8VJ7 - chains C and D of the 4 polymer chains in the assembly; structure by electron microscopy, 4.85 A resolution (low resolution: residue-level contacts below are approximate; hydrogen-bond / salt-bridge calls are withheld).

Chain C (and D):
Name: Isoform Flip of Glutamate receptor 2
Source organism: Rattus norvegicus
Notes: chain D of this document is another copy of the same molecule, construct and numbering; everything in this record applies to it too
UniProtKB: P19491 (GRIA2_RAT), isoform P19491-2; aligned to UniProt positions 25-821 over residues 10-821 (the alignment contains insertions or deletions, so no single offset holds)
Sequence (797 residues; each row starts with the number of its first residue; note: 15 numbers in that range are skipped by the numbering (no residue carries them; nothing is unmodelled there)):
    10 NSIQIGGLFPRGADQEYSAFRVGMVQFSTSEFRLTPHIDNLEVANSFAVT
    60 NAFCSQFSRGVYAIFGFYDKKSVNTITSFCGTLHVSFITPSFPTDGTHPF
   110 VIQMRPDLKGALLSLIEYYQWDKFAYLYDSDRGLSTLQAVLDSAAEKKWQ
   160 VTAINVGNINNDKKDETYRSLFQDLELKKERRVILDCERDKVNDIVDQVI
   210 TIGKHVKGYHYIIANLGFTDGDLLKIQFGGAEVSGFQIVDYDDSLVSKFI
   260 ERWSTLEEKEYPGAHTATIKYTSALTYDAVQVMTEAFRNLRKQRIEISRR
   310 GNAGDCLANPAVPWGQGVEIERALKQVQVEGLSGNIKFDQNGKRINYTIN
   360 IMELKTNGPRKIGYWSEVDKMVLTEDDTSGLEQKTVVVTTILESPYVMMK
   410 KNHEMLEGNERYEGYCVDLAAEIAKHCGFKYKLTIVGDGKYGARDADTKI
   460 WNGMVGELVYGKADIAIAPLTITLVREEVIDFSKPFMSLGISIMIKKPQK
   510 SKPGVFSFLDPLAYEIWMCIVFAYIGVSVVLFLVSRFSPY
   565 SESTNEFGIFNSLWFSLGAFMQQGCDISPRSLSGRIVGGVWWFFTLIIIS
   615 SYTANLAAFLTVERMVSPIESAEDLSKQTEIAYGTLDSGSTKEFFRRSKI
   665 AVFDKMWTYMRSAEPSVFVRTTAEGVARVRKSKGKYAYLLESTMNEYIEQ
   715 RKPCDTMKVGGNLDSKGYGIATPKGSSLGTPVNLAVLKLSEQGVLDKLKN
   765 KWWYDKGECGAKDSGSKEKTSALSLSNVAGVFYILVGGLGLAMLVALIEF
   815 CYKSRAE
Disordered / not traced: 821 (chain D: 820-821)
Construct notes: conflict E241 (Asn256 in P19491), L382 (Val397 in P19491), E384 (Gly405 in P19491), D385 (Asn406 in P19491), Q392 (Asn413 in P19491)
Swiss-Prot annotation at these positions:
  - glycosylation: N355 (N-linked (GlcNAc...) asparagine)
Disulfides: C63-C315
Ligand contacts:
  - A1AB5 (4-[(5S,8R)-8-methyl-6,7,8,9-tetrahydro-2H,5H-[1,3]dioxolo[4,5-h][2,3]benzodiazepin-5-yl]aniline): P512, S516, F517, D519, P520, Y616, N619, L620, F623, L787, N791, V792
  - glutamic acid (GLU): Y450, G451, P478, L479, T480, R485, I500, L650, S652, G653, S654, T655, E705, Y732
From the paper describing this entry:
  - mutagenesis - L483Y: increased stability (from molecular simulation)

Interface between chain C and chain D:
Contacting residue pairs - 123 pairs, chain C then chain D:
  N54(C) - S87(D)
  S55(C) - N83(D)
  S55(C) - T84(D)
  S55(C) - S87(D)
  F56(C) - S87(D)
  F56(C) - F88(D)
  F56(C) - T91(D)
  F56(C) - C315(D)
  F56(C) - A320(D)
  N60(C) - L316(D)
  N60(C) - N318(D)
  C63(C) - L316(D)
  K80(C) - N83(D)
  S81(C) - N83(D)
  N83(C) - S55(D)
  N83(C) - K79(D)
  N83(C) - K80(D)
  N83(C) - N83(D)
  T84(C) - S55(D)
  T84(C) - T84(D)
  S87(C) - N54(D)
  S87(C) - S55(D)
  S87(C) - F56(D)
  F88(C) - F56(D)
  F88(C) - T59(D)
  T91(C) - F56(D)
  L92(C) - F56(D)
  H107(C) - K80(D)
  Y137(C) - Q147(D)
  L143(C) - L143(D)
  Q147(C) - Y137(D)
  Q147(C) - L143(D)
  Q147(C) - N164(D)
  A154(C) - K187(D)
  K157(C) - K187(D)
  Q159(C) - Q159(D)
  N164(C) - Q147(D)
  C315(C) - F56(D)
  C315(C) - L316(D)
  L316(C) - N60(D)
  L316(C) - C63(D)
  A317(C) - N60(D)
  A320(C) - F56(D)
  D519(C) - A786(D)
  P520(C) - A786(D)
  P520(C) - L787(D)
  L521(C) - A786(D)
  A522(C) - A786(D)
  A522(C) - L787(D)
  I525(C) - L787(D)
  I525(C) - S788(D)
  I525(C) - L789(D)
  I525(C) - V792(D)
  C528(C) - L789(D)
  C528(C) - F796(D)
  A532(C) - L799(D)
  V536(C) - L799(D)
  V536(C) - L803(D)
  L542(C) - M807(D)
  V543(C) - A810(D)
  F546(C) - A810(D)
  F546(C) - L811(D)
  F546(C) - F814(D)
  S547(C) - F814(D)
  P548(C) - K817(D)
  Y549(C) - F814(D)
  Y549(C) - K817(D)
  A583(C) - Q587(D)
  Q586(C) - Q587(D)
  S592(C) - D590(D)
  L596(C) - V809(D)
  S597(C) - A806(D)
  S597(C) - V809(D)
  S597(C) - A810(D)
  R599(C) - F574(D)
  R599(C) - N575(D)
  R599(C) - W578(D)
  I600(C) - G802(D)
  I600(C) - L805(D)
  I600(C) - A806(D)
  V601(C) - L803(D)
  V601(C) - A806(D)
  G603(C) - W578(D)
  G603(C) - L581(D)
  V604(C) - I798(D)
  V604(C) - L799(D)
  W605(C) - L799(D)
  W606(C) - W578(D)
  W606(C) - G582(D)
  W606(C) - M585(D)
  W606(C) - Q587(D)
  F607(C) - F517(D)
  F608(C) - V795(D)
  F608(C) - F796(D)
  T609(C) - Q587(D)
  L610(C) - M585(D)
  L610(C) - I613(D)
  I611(C) - F517(D)
  I611(C) - Y616(D)
  I611(C) - V795(D)
  S614(C) - Y616(D)
  S614(C) - T617(D)
  S615(C) - L620(D)
  S615(C) - L787(D)
  S615(C) - V792(D)
  A618(C) - T617(D)
  A618(C) - L620(D)
  A618(C) - A621(D)
  N619(C) - T784(D)
  N619(C) - S785(D)
  N619(C) - A786(D)
  N619(C) - L787(D)
  A622(C) - L624(D)
  A622(C) - T625(D)
  A622(C) - T784(D)
  F623(C) - T784(D)
  V626(C) - T625(D)
  V626(C) - E782(D)
  V626(C) - T784(D)
  V630(C) - K781(D)
  K641(C) - D777(D)
  Q642(C) - K776(D)
  E644(C) - K776(D)
Interface residues without a listed pair, chain C (92 interface residues in all): T59, D104, S139, L150, T161, A162, I163, L186, N318, E524, I529, G535, V539, G588, P593, S595, G602, I612, T617, A621, T625, E627, M629, T672, S676
Interface residues without a listed pair, chain D (75 interface residues in all): L92, L150, D151, A154, K157, T161, A162, Q586, D769, K783, S818

Summary:
92 residues of chain C face 75 of chain D across their interface. Bound to chain C: glutamic acid and compound
A1AB5. From the paper: L483Y of chain C increases stability.
Chain C and chain D are both Isoform Flip of Glutamate receptor 2 (Rattus norvegicus); the structure, GluA2
bound to GYKI-52466 and Glutamate, Inhibited State 2, was determined by electron microscopy (same publication
as 8VJ6).
